Entry 6PA7 (electron microscopy, 2.94 A resolution); this record covers chains G and J of the 14 polymer chains in the assembly.

Chain G:
Name: Histone H2A type 1
From: Xenopus laevis
Reference sequence: P06897 (H2A1_XENLA); residues 1-129 here correspond to UniProt positions 2-130 (UniProt number = residue number + 1)
Amino-acid sequence (129 residues; row label = number of the first residue in the row):
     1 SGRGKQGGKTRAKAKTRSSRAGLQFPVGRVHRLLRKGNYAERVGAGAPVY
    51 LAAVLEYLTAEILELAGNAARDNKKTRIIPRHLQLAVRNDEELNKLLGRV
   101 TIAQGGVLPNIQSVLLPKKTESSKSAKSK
Unresolved in the structure: 1-9, 121-129
Sequence notes: conflict Arg-99 (Gly100 in P06897), Ser-123 (Ala124 in P06897)
Curated features (UniProtKB/Swiss-Prot):
  - modified residue: Ser-1 (N-acetylserine), Lys-5 (N6-(2-hydroxyisobutyryl)lysine), Lys-9 (N6-(2-hydroxyisobutyryl)lysine), Lys-36 (N6-(2-hydroxyisobutyryl)lysine), Lys-74 (N6-(2-hydroxyisobutyryl)lysine), Lys-75 (N6-(2-hydroxyisobutyryl)lysine), Lys-95 (N6-(2-hydroxyisobutyryl)lysine), Gln-104 (N5-methylglutamine), Lys-118 (N6-(2-hydroxyisobutyryl)lysine)
  - cross-link (Glycyl lysine isopeptide (Lys-Gly)): Lys-13 (interchain with G-Cter in ubiquitin), Lys-15 (interchain with G-Cter in ubiquitin), Lys-119 (interchain with G-Cter in ubiquitin)

Chain J:
Molecule: 167-nt DNA strand
Sequence (167 nucleotides; numbered 1 to 167; the number before each row is that of its first residue):
     1 ATCGGCCGCCACAGGATGTATATATCTGACACGTGCCTGGAGACTAGGGA
    51 GTAATCCCCTTGGCGGTTAAAACGCGGGGGACAGCGCGTACGTGCGTTTA
   101 AGCGGTGCTAGAGCTGTCTACGACCAATTGAGCGGCCTCGGCACCGGGAT
   151 TCTCCAGGGCGGCCGAT
Unresolved in the structure: 167

How chain G and chain J interact:
Pairs across the interface - 16 pairs, chain G then chain J:
  Thr-16(G) with DA131(J), sugar contact
  Arg-29(G) with DG132(J), hydrogen bond to the phosphate; DC133(J), salt bridge to the phosphate
  Glu-41(G) with DA123(J), sugar contact
  Arg-42(G) with DC121(J), hydrogen bond to the base; DG122(J), hydrogen bond to the sugar; DA123(J), phosphate contact
  Val-43(G) with DG122(J), sugar contact; DA123(J), hydrogen bond to the phosphate
  Gly-44(G) with DG122(J), phosphate contact
  Ala-45(G) with DG122(J), phosphate contact
  Lys-75(G) with DC142(J), phosphate contact; DA143(J), phosphate contact
  Thr-76(G) with DG141(J), hydrogen bond to the phosphate; DC142(J), hydrogen bond to the phosphate
  Arg-77(G) with DC142(J), hydrogen bond to the phosphate
Other interface residues (no listed pair), chain G (12 interface residues in all): Ala-14, His-31
Other interface residues (no listed pair), chain J (10 interface residues in all): DG130

Overview:
Chain G and chain J form an interface of 12 and 10 residues respectively, with 7 hydrogen bonds and 1 salt
bridge. Polar pairs include Arg-42(G)/DC121(J), Arg-42(G)/DG122(J) and Arg-29(G)/DG132(J).
Chain G is Histone H2A type 1 (Xenopus laevis) and chain J is a 167-nt DNA strand; the structure, The cryo-EM
structure of the human DNMT3A2-DNMT3B3 complex bound to nucleosome, was determined by electron microscopy.
